6N7P - chains C and R of the 21 polymer chains in the assembly; structure by electron microscopy, 3.60 A resolution.

# Chain C
Molecule: U1 small nuclear ribonucleoprotein A
Source organism: Saccharomyces cerevisiae (strain ATCC 204508 / S288c)
UniProt: P32605 (RU1A_YEAST); numbering as in UniProt (aligned over 1-298)
Sequence (350 residues; numbered 1 to 350; the number before each row is that of its first residue):
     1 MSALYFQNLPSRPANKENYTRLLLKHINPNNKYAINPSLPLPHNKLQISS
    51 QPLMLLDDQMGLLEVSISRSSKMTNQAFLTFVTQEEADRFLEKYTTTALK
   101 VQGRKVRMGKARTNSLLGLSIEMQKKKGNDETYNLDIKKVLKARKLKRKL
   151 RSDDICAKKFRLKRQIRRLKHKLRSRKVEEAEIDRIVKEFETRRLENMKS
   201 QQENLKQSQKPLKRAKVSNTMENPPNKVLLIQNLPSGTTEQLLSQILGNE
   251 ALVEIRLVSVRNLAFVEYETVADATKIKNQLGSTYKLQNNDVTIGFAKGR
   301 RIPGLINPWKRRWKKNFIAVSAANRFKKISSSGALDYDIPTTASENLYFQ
Unresolved in the structure: 1, 47-54, 126-132, 149-350
Construct notes: expression tag (299-350)
Curated features (UniProtKB/Swiss-Prot):
  - mutagenesis: Leu-4 (L4I: Sensitive in DMS protection of U1 snRNA; when associated with 6-I-N-7), Phe-6 to Gln-7 (Sensitive in DMS protection of U1 snRNA; when associated with I-4), Leu-63 (L63I: Sensitive in DMS protection of U1 snRNA; when associated with 65-D--L-67), Val-65 to Ile-67 (Sensitive in DMS protection of U1 snRNA; when associated with I-63), Arg-69 to Lys-72 (Sensitive in DMS protection of U1 snRNA), Thr-74 to Asn-75 (Sensitive in DMS protection of U1 snRNA; when associated with 79-V-I-80), Leu-79 to Thr-80 (Sensitive in DMS protection of U1 snRNA; when associated with 74-R-G-75), Val-228 (V228I: Splicing defects; when associated with 230-F--T-232), Leu-230 to Gln-232 (Splicing defects; when associated with I-228), Val-258 to Val-260 (Splicing defects), Asn-262 to Leu-263 (Splicing defects; when associated with F-268), Tyr-268 (Y268F: Splicing defects; when associated with 262-D-I-263), 2 further mutagenesis entries in UniProt

# Chain R
Molecule: U1 snRNA
Source organism: Saccharomyces cerevisiae (strain ATCC 204508 / S288c)
Sequence (568 nucleotides; each row starts with the number of its first residue):
     1 AUACUUACCUUAAGAUAUCAGAGGAGAUCAAGAAGUCCUACUGAUCAAAC
    51 AUGCGCUUCCAAUAGUAGAAGGACGUUAAGCAUUUAUCAUUGAACUAUAA
   101 UUGUUCAUUGAAGUCAUUGAUGCAAACUCCUUGGUCACACACACAUACGG
   151 CGCGGAAGGCGUGUUUGCUGACGUUUCCAUUCCCUUGUUUCAAUCAUUGG
   201 UUAAUCCCUUGAUUCCUUUGGGGAUUUUUGGGUUAAACUGAUUUUUGGGG
   251 CCCUUUGUUUCUUCUGCCUGGAGAAGUUUGACACCAAAUUCAAAUUGGUG
   301 UUAGGGGAGCUGGGGCCUUUCAAAAGAGAGCUUUGUAGAGGCAUUCUUUU
   351 UGACUACUUUUCUCUAGCGUGCCAUUUUAGUUUUUGACGGCAGAUUCGAA
   401 UGAACUUAAGUUUAUGAUGAAGGUAUGGCUGUUGAGAUUAUUUGGUCGGG
   451 AUUGUAGUUUGAAGAUGUGCUCUUUUGAGCAGUCUCAACUUUGCUCGUUC
   501 CCGUUAUGGGAAAAAUUUUGGAAGGUCUUGGUAGGAACGGGUGGAUCUUA
   551 UAAUUUUUGAUUUAUUUU
Unresolved in the structure: 27-33, 566-568

# How chain C and chain R interact
Pairs across the interface - 73 pairs, chain C then chain R:
  Tyr-5(C) / A141(R)  hydrogen bond to the base
  Gln-7(C) / C140(R)  phosphate contact
  Gln-7(C) / A141(R)  phosphate contact
  Arg-12(C) / C60(R)  hydrogen bond to the base
  Arg-12(C) / A61(R)  salt bridge to the phosphate
  Arg-12(C) / G134(R)  base contact
  Arg-12(C) / C136(R)  base contact
  Pro-13(C) / C59(R)  phosphate contact
  Pro-13(C) / C60(R)  phosphate contact
  Ala-14(C) / C59(R)  phosphate contact
  Ala-14(C) / C60(R)  phosphate contact
  Asn-15(C) / U58(R)  phosphate contact
  Asn-15(C) / C59(R)  hydrogen bond to the phosphate
  Lys-16(C) / C148(R)  hydrogen bond to the base
  Lys-16(C) / G149(R)  salt bridge to the phosphate
  Lys-16(C) / G150(R)  base contact
  Asn-18(C) / C59(R)  phosphate contact
  His-43(C) / A145(R)  hydrogen bond to the base
  His-43(C) / A147(R)  base contact
  Asn-44(C) / A145(R)  base contact
  Leu-46(C) / A145(R)  sugar contact
  Glu-64(C) / A145(R)  base contact
  Glu-64(C) / A147(R)  hydrogen bond to the base
  Val-65(C) / A147(R)  hydrogen bond to the base
  Val-65(C) / C148(R)  base contact
  Ser-66(C) / A143(R)  base contact
  Ser-66(C) / A147(R)  base contact
  Ser-66(C) / C148(R)  base contact
  Ile-67(C) / C148(R)  base contact
  Ser-68(C) / G149(R)  phosphate contact
  Arg-69(C) / G149(R)  hydrogen bond to the phosphate
  Arg-69(C) / G150(R)  phosphate contact
  Ser-70(C) / G150(R)  phosphate contact
  Lys-72(C) / A141(R)  hydrogen bond to the sugar
  Lys-72(C) / C142(R)  hydrogen bond to the phosphate
  Lys-72(C) / G149(R)  base contact
  Met-73(C) / A141(R)  sugar contact
  Met-73(C) / A143(R)  sugar contact
  Thr-74(C) / A141(R)  base contact
  Asn-75(C) / A139(R)  base contact
  Asn-75(C) / A141(R)  hydrogen bond to the base
  Gln-76(C) / A141(R)  base contact
  Phe-78(C) / C142(R)  base contact
  Phe-78(C) / A143(R)  stacking on the base
  Gln-102(C) / G68(R)  sugar contact
  Gly-103(C) / A62(R)  sugar contact
  Gly-103(C) / A67(R)  base contact
  Gly-103(C) / G68(R)  sugar contact
  Arg-104(C) / A62(R)  salt bridge to the phosphate
  Lys-105(C) / U66(R)  salt bridge to the phosphate
  Arg-107(C) / A64(R)  base contact
  Arg-107(C) / C140(R)  sugar contact
  Lys-110(C) / C142(R)  base contact
  Ala-111(C) / C142(R)  base contact
  Arg-112(C) / C142(R)  hydrogen bond to the base
  Thr-113(C) / A143(R)  hydrogen bond to the base
  Thr-113(C) / U426(R)  base contact
  Asn-114(C) / C144(R)  base contact
  Asn-114(C) / U426(R)  base contact
  Leu-116(C) / C144(R)  base contact
  Leu-117(C) / A145(R)  base contact
  Asn-134(C) / G427(R)  phosphate contact
  Asn-134(C) / G428(R)  hydrogen bond to the phosphate
  Leu-135(C) / U426(R)  base contact
  Asp-136(C) / A145(R)  sugar contact
  Ile-137(C) / U385(R)  base contact
  Lys-138(C) / G423(R)  hydrogen bond to the base
  Lys-138(C) / A425(R)  base contact
  Lys-139(C) / C144(R)  salt bridge to the phosphate
  Lys-139(C) / A145(R)  salt bridge to the phosphate
  Val-140(C) / U385(R)  base contact
  Arg-144(C) / G422(R)  phosphate contact
  Lys-145(C) / G422(R)  sugar contact
Interface residues without a listed pair, chain C (54 interface residues in all): Ala-3, Asn-8, Lys-45, Ser-71, Lys-100, Ser-115, Met-123, Leu-141, Lys-142
Interface residues without a listed pair, chain R (34 interface residues in all): U63, G65, A69, A421, U424

# Summary
54 residues of chain C and 34 residues of chain R are in contact; the contacts include 15 hydrogen bonds, 6
salt bridges and 1 aromatic stacking contact. Polar contacts include Tyr-5(C)/A141(R), Arg-12(C)/C60(R) and
Lys-16(C)/C148(R). UniProt lists 29 mutagenesis sites on chain C.
Here chain C is U1 small nuclear ribonucleoprotein A and chain R is U1 snRNA, both from Saccharomyces
cerevisiae (strain ATCC 204508 / S288c). Entry 6N7P (S. cerevisiae spliceosomal E complex (UBC4)) was
determined by electron microscopy, deposited together with 6N7R.
